3AEQ - chains B and C of the 4 polymer chains in the assembly; structure by X-ray diffraction, 2.90 A resolution.

# Chain B
Molecule: Light-independent protochlorophyllide reductase subunit B
Organism: Rhodobacter capsulatus
Notes: EC 1.18.-.-
UniProt: P26163 (BCHB_RHOCA); residues 1-525 here = UniProt positions 1-525
Chain sequence (525 residues; row label = number of the first residue in the row):
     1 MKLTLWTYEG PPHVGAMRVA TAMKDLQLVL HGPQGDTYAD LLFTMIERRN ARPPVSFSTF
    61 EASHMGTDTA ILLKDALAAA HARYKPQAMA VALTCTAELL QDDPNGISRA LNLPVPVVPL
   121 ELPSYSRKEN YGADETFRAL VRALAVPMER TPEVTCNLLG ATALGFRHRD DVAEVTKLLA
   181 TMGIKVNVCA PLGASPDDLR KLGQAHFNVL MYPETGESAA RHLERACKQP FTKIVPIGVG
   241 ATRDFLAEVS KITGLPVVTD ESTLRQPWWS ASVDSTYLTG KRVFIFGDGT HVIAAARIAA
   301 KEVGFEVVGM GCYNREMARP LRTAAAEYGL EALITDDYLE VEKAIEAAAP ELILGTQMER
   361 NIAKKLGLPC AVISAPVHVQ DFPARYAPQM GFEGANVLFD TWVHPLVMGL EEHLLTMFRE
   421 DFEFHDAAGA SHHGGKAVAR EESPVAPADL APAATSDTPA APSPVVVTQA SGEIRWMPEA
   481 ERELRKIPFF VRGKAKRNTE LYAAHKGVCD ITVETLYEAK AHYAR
Disordered / not traced: 420-525
UniProt features mapped onto this chain:
  - active site: Asp274 (Proton donor)
  - binding site ([4Fe-4S] cluster): Asp36
  - binding site (substrate): Gly409, Leu410
  - mutagenesis: Asp36 (D36A: Retains 13% activity; D36C/S: Almost no enzymatic activity), Cys95 (C95A: Does not form heterotetramers), Asp274 (D274A: Almost no enzymatic activity), Met408 (M408A: Retains 85% activity), Leu410 (L410A: Almost no enzymatic activity)
Metal / ion sites: 4Fe-4S cluster Fe: Asp36 (shared with 3 residues of chain A)
Ligand contacts:
  - Protochlorophyllide (PMR), molecule 1: Tyr38, Leu41, Leu42, Met45, Ile46, Val379
  - Protochlorophyllide (PMR), molecule 2: Val273, Asp274, Met408, Gly409, Leu410, His413
  - 4Fe-4S cluster (SF4): Pro33, Gln34, Gly35, Asp36, Tyr38, Thr96

# Chain C
Molecule: Light-independent protochlorophyllide reductase subunit N
Organism: Rhodobacter capsulatus
Notes: EC 1.18.-.-
UniProt: P26164 (BCHN_RHOCA); residue numbers follow UniProt; this construct covers 2-424
Chain sequence (437 residues; each row starts with the number of its first residue; numbers below 1 keep their minus sign (Met-12 is residue -12)):
   -12 MASWSHAPKF EKGASLDSPT FGCTDSPVRR ERGQKAVFCG LTSIVWLHRK MQDAFFLVVG
    48 SRTCAHLLQA AAGVMIFAEP RFGTAVLEEQ DLAGLADAHK ELDREVAKLL ERRPDIRQLF
   108 LVGSCPSEVL KLDLDRAAER LSGLHAPHVR VYSYTGSGLD TTFTQGEDTC LAAMVPTLDT
   168 TEAAELIVVG ALPDVVEDQC LSLLTQLGVG PVRMLPARRS DIEPAVGPNT RFILAQPFLG
   228 ETTGALERRG AKRIAAPFPF GEEGTTLWLK AVADAYGVSA EKFEAVTAAP RARAKKAIAA
   288 HLETLTGKSL FMFPDSQLEI PLARFLAREC GMKTTEIATP FLHKAIMAPD LALLPSNTAL
   348 TEGQDLEAQL DRHEAINPDL TVCGLGLANP LEAKGHATKW AIELVFTPVH FYEQAGDLAG
   408 LFSRPLRRRA LLNGGAA
Disordered / not traced: -12 to 6, 421-424
Sequence notes: expression tag (-12 to 1)
UniProt features mapped onto this chain:
  - binding site ([4Fe-4S] cluster): Cys26, Cys51, Cys112
  - mutagenesis: Phe25 (F25A: Retains 50% activity), Cys26 (C26A: Does not form heterotetramers), Cys51 (C51A: Does not form heterotetramers), Cys112 (C112A: Does not form heterotetramers)
Metal / ion sites: 4Fe-4S cluster Fe: Cys26, Cys51, Cys112 (shared with 1 residue of chain D)
Ligand contacts:
  - Protochlorophyllide (PMR): Phe25, Thr29, Val32, Trp33, Leu54, Ala57, Ala58, Phe150, Leu372, Trp387, Ile389, Phe393
  - 4Fe-4S cluster (SF4): Cys26, Leu28, Thr50, Cys51, Leu54, Ser111, Cys112, Pro113, Gly143, Ser144, Gly145

# Chain B / chain C interface
Residue-residue contacts (36):
  Trp268(B) - Asn376(C)
  Trp268(B) - Ala380(C)  hydrophobic
  Ser270(B) - Arg415(C)  hydrogen bond (backbone-side chain)
  Ser272(B) - Asn376(C)
  Val273(B) - Asn376(C)
  Val273(B) - Thr385(C)
  Asp274(B) - Asn376(C)
  Ser275(B) - Arg415(C)
  Thr276(B) - Trp387(C)
  Thr276(B) - Arg411(C)
  Thr276(B) - Arg415(C)
  Leu278(B) - Arg415(C)
  Thr279(B) - Arg411(C)
  Thr279(B) - Arg415(C)  hydrogen bond
  Lys301(B) - Leu418(C)
  Lys301(B) - Leu419(C)
  Glu302(B) - Leu419(C)
  Val303(B) - Arg415(C)  hydrogen bond (backbone-side chain)
  Gly304(B) - Leu418(C)
  Leu410(B) - Ala58(C)
  Leu410(B) - Ala59(C)
  Leu410(B) - Gly60(C)
  Leu410(B) - Val61(C)  hydrophobic
  Glu411(B) - Val61(C)
  His413(B) - Glu390(C)  salt bridge
  His413(B) - Thr394(C)
  Leu414(B) - Arg36(C)
  Leu414(B) - Met62(C)  hydrophobic
  Leu414(B) - Phe393(C)  hydrophobic
  Met417(B) - Arg36(C)  hydrogen bond (backbone-side chain)
  Phe418(B) - Arg36(C)
  Phe418(B) - Met62(C)  hydrophobic
  Phe418(B) - Ala65(C)  hydrophobic
  Arg419(B) - Phe64(C)
  Arg419(B) - Ala65(C)  hydrogen bond (side chain-backbone)
  Arg419(B) - Glu66(C)  salt bridge
Also at the interface, not in a pair above, chain B (22 interface residues in all): Tyr277, Ala300
Also at the interface, not in a pair above, chain C (23 interface residues in all): Leu372, Ala375, Glu379

# Summary
22 residues of chain B and 23 residues of chain C are in contact; the contacts include 5 hydrogen bonds and 2
salt bridges. Among the polar pairs are His413(B)-Glu390(C), Arg419(B)-Glu66(C) and Ser270(B)-Arg415(C). One
Protochlorophyllide molecule is bound between chain B and chain C.
Here chain B is Light-independent protochlorophyllide reductase subunit B and chain C is Light-independent
protochlorophyllide reductase subunit N, both from Rhodobacter capsulatus. Entry 3AEQ (Structure of the
light-independent protochlorophyllide reductase catalyzing a key reduction for greening in the dark) was
determined by X-ray diffraction, deposited together with 3AEK, 3AER, 3AES, 3AET and 3AEU.
